Entry 8FNH (electron microscopy, 2.50 A resolution); this record covers chains A and H of the 12 polymer chains in the assembly.

== Chain A (and H) ==
Protein: Lamina-associated polypeptide 2, isoform alpha, Integrase chimera
Organism: Homo sapiens
Notes: EC 2.7.7.-, 3.1.-.-; chain H of this document is another copy of the same molecule, construct and numbering; everything in this record applies to it too
UniProt: chimeric construct of P42166, P12497: residues -53 to -3 from P42166 (LAP2A_HUMAN) positions 50-100 (UniProt number = residue number + 103); residues 1-288 from P12497 positions 1148-1435 (UniProt number = residue number + 1147)
Amino-acid sequence (364 residues; row label = number of the first residue in the row; numbers below 1 keep their minus sign (Gly-75 is residue -75)):
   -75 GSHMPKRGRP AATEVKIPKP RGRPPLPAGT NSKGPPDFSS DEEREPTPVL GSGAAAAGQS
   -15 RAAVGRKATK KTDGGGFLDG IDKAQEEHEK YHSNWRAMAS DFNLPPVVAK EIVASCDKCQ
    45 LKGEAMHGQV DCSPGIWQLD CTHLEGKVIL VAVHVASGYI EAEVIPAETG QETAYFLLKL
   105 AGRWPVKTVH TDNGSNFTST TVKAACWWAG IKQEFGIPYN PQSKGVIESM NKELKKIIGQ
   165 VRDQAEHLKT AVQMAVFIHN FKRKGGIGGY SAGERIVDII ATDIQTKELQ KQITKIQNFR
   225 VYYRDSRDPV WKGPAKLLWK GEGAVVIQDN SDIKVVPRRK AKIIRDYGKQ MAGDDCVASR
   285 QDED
Not modelled in the structure: -75 to 0, 229-235, 269-288 (chain H: -75 to 1, 45-56, 140-148, 229-234, 271-288)
Differences from the reference sequence: expression tag (-75 to -54); conflict Gln-17 (Arg86 in P42166); linker (-2 to 0); engineered mutation Lys148 (Gln1295 in P12497)
UniProt features mapped onto this chain:
  - modified residue: Thr-46 (Phosphothreonine), Ser-44 (Phosphoserine), Ser-37 (Phosphoserine), Ser-36 (Phosphoserine), Thr-29 (Phosphothreonine), Ser-24 (Phosphoserine), Arg-15 (Omega-N-methylarginine)
  - zinc finger: Asp3 to Gln44 (Integrase-type)
  - DNA-binding region: Phe223 to Asp270 (Integrase-type)
  - binding site (Zn(2+)): His12, His16, Cys40, Cys43
  - binding site (Mg(2+)): Asp64, Asp116, Glu152
Metal / ion sites: Zn2+: His12, His16, Cys40, Cys43; Mg2+ site 1: Asp64, Asp116 (together with Dolutegravir); Mg2+ site 2: Asp64, Glu152 (together with Dolutegravir)
Small-molecule neighbours: Dolutegravir: Asp64, Cys65, Asp116, Asn117, Gly118, Tyr143, Pro145, Gln146, Glu152
From the paper describing this entry:
  - conformationally variable residues (loop rearrangement, side-chain flip): His114, Phe139 to Ile141
  - mutagenesis - G140A (3- to 5-fold), G140S (3- to 5-fold), Q148K (5- to 10-fold): decreased catalytic activity
  - mutagenesis - Q148K: decreased growth
  - catalytic residues: Glu152 (citing earlier work)
  - mutagenesis - E138K: unchanged catalytic activity

== Interface between chain A and chain H ==
Residue-residue contacts (10; chain A residue first):
  Phe1(A) - Arg269(H)
  Lys14(A) - Trp131(H)  hydrogen bond (side chain-backbone)
  Lys14(A) - Trp132(H)  hydrogen bond (side chain-backbone)
  Tyr15(A) - Trp132(H)  hydrogen bond (side chain-backbone)
  Tyr15(A) - Ala133(H)
  Tyr15(A) - Gly134(H)
  Ser24(A) - Lys215(H)  hydrogen bond
  Asp25(A) - Lys215(H)  salt bridge
  Asn27(A) - Thr218(H)
  Asn27(A) - Lys219(H)
Also at the interface, not in a pair above, chain H (9 interface residues in all): Asn222

== Summary ==
6 residues of chain A and 9 residues of chain H are in contact, with 4 hydrogen bonds and 1 salt bridge. Polar
pairs include Asp25(A)-Lys215(H), Lys14(A)-Trp131(H) and Lys14(A)-Trp132(H). Chain A binds Dolutegravir. The
paper reports the catalytic residue Glu152(A); G140A, G140S and Q148K of chain A reduce catalytic activity.
Chain A and chain H are both Lamina-associated polypeptide 2, isoform alpha, Integrase chimera (Homo sapiens);
the structure, Structure of Q148K HIV-1 intasome with Dolutegravir bound, was determined by electron
microscopy together with 8FND, 8FNG, 8FNJ, 8FNL, 8FNM, 8FNO, 8FNP and 8FNQ from the same study.
